Entry 8FWI (electron microscopy, 2.90 A resolution); this record covers chains G and H of the 12 polymer chains in the assembly.

# Chain G (and H)
Protein: Circadian clock protein KaiC
Organism: Cereibacter sphaeroides
Notes: chain H of this document is another copy of the same molecule, construct and numbering; everything in this record applies to it too
UniProtKB: B9KWX8 (B9KWX8_CERSK); numbering as in UniProt (aligned over 1-566)
Chain sequence (568 residues; each row starts with the number of its first residue; numbers below 1 keep their minus sign (Gly-1 is residue -1)):
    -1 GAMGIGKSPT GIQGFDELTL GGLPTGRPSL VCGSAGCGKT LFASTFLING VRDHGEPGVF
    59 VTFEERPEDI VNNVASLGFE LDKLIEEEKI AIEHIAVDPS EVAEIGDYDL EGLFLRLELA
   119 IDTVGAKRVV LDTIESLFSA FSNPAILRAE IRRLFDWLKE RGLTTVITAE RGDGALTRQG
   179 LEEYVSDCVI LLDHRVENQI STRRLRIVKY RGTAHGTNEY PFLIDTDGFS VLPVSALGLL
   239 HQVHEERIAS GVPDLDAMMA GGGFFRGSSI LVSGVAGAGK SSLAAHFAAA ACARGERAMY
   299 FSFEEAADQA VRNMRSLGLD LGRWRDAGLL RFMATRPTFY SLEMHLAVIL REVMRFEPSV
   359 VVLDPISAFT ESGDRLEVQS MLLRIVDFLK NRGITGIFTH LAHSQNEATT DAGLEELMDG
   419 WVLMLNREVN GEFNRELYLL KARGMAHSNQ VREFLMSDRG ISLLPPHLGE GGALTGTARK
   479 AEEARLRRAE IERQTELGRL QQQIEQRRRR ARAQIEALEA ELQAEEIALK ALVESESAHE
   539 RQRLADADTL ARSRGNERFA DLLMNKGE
Disordered / not traced: -1 to 1, 402-410, 559-566
Sequence notes: expression tag (-1 to 0); engineered mutation Glu413 (Ser in B9KWX8), Glu414 (Ser in B9KWX8)
Bound ions: Mg2+ site 1: Thr38 (together with ADP); Mg2+ site 2: Ser279 (together with ATP)
Residues lining bound ligands:
  - ADP (adenosine-5'-diphosphate), molecule 1: Ser32, Ala33, Gly34, Cys35, Gly36, Lys37, Thr38, Leu39, Ser74, Leu75, Arg201, Ile222, Asp223
  - ADP, molecule 2: Val206, Lys207, Tyr208, Arg209, Gly210, Thr211, Ala212, His213
  - ATP (adenosine-5'-triphosphate), molecule 1: Val273, Ala274, Gly275, Ala276, Gly277, Lys278, Ser279, Ser280, Glu303, Ser314, Leu315, Arg433, Met454, Ser455, Asp456
  - ATP, molecule 2: Glu414, Lys439, Ala440, Arg441, Gly442, Met443, Ala444, His445
What the authors report for this chain:
  - mutagenesis - E62Q/E63Q: abolished catalytic activity on CI domain
  - mutagenesis - E302Q/E303Q: abolished catalytic activity on CII domain
  - mutagenesis - E62Q/E63Q: decreased binding to KaiBRS

# How chain G and chain H interact
Residue-residue contacts (60; chain G residue first):
  Ala255(G) - Asn554(H)
  Met256(G) - Asn554(H)
  Met257(G) - Phe557(H)
  Ala258(G) - Phe557(H)
  Ala444(G) - Phe557(H)
  His445(G) - Phe557(H)
  Ser446(G) - Asn554(H)  hydrogen bond
  Ser446(G) - Phe557(H)
  Gln448(G) - Ser551(H)
  Gln448(G) - Arg552(H)  hydrogen bond
  Arg450(G) - Asn554(H)
  Pro464(G) - Arg552(H)
  His465(G) - Arg552(H)  hydrogen bond (backbone-side chain)
  Leu466(G) - Leu548(H)
  Leu466(G) - Ala549(H)  hydrophobic
  Arg491(G) - Glu534(H)  salt bridge
  Arg491(G) - His537(H)  hydrogen bond
  Arg491(G) - Arg541(H)
  Gln492(G) - Glu534(H)
  Leu495(G) - Glu534(H)
  Leu498(G) - Leu530(H)  hydrophobic
  Gln499(G) - Leu530(H)
  Ile502(G) - Leu527(H)  hydrophobic
  Arg505(G) - Glu523(H)  salt bridge
  Arg506(G) - Glu524(H)  salt bridge
  Arg506(G) - Leu527(H)
  Ala509(G) - Leu520(H)  hydrophobic
  Gln512(G) - Leu516(H)
  Ile513(G) - Leu516(H)  hydrophobic
  Ile513(G) - Glu517(H)
  Ile513(G) - Leu520(H)  hydrophobic
  Leu516(G) - Gln512(H)
  Leu516(G) - Ile513(H)  hydrophobic
  Glu517(G) - Ile513(H)
  Leu520(G) - Ile513(H)  hydrophobic
  Glu523(G) - Arg505(H)  salt bridge
  Glu524(G) - Arg506(H)  salt bridge
  Leu527(G) - Ile502(H)  hydrophobic
  Leu527(G) - Arg506(H)
  Leu530(G) - Leu498(H)  hydrophobic
  Leu530(G) - Gln499(H)
  Glu534(G) - Arg491(H)  salt bridge
  Glu534(G) - Leu495(H)
  His537(G) - Arg491(H)  hydrogen bond
  Arg541(G) - Arg491(H)
  Leu548(G) - Leu466(H)
  Ala549(G) - Leu466(H)  hydrophobic
  Ser551(G) - Gln448(H)
  Arg552(G) - Gln448(H)  hydrogen bond
  Arg552(G) - Pro464(H)
  Arg552(G) - His465(H)  hydrogen bond (side chain-backbone)
  Asn554(G) - Ala255(H)
  Asn554(G) - Met256(H)
  Asn554(G) - Ser446(H)
  Asn554(G) - Arg450(H)
  Phe557(G) - Met257(H)
  Phe557(G) - Ala258(H)
  Phe557(G) - Ala444(H)
  Phe557(G) - His445(H)
  Phe557(G) - Ser446(H)
Interface residues without a listed pair, chain G (42 interface residues in all): Gly467, Gly470, Glu488
Interface residues without a listed pair, chain H (41 interface residues in all): Gly259, Glu488, Gln492, Ala509

# Overview
Chain G and chain H form an interface of 42 and 41 residues respectively, with 7 hydrogen bonds and 6 salt
bridges. Polar contacts include Arg491(G)-Glu534(H), Arg505(G)-Glu523(H) and Arg506(G)-Glu524(H). From the
paper: E62Q/E63Q of chain G abolish catalytic activity on CI domain; E302Q/E303Q of chain G abolish catalytic
activity on CII domain.
Both chains are Circadian clock protein KaiC (Cereibacter sphaeroides). Entry 8FWI (Structure of dodecameric
KaiC-RS-S413E/S414E solved by cryo-EM) was determined by electron microscopy together with 8DB3, 8DBA and 8FWJ
from the same study.
